Entry 5YMS (X-ray diffraction, 2.10 A resolution); this record covers chain A.

# Chain A
Protein: Outer capsid protein VP4
Organism: Human rotavirus A
UniProtKB: Q9Q2P6 (Q9Q2P6_9REOV); residues 1-160 here correspond to UniProt positions 64-223 (UniProt number = residue number + 63)
Chain sequence (161 residues; numbered 0 to 160; the number before each row is that of its first residue; numbering starts at 0):
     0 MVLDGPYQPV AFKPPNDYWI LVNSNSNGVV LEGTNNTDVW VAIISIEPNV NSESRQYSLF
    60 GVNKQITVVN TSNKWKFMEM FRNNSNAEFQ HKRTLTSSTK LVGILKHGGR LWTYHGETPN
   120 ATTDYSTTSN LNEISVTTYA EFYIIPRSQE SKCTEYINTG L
Sequence notes: initiating methionine (0)
Residues lining bound ligands: N-acetylglucosamine (NAG; 2-acetamido-2-deoxy-beta-D-glucopyranose): Leu-104, His-106, Trp-111, Thr-122, Arg-146, Glu-149
Reported in the primary citation:
  - binding site for 2-acetamido-2-deoxy-alpha-D-galactopyranose: Gly-107, Arg-109
  - binding site for N-acetylglucosamine: Trp-18, Leu-104, His-106, Trp-111, Thr-122, Arg-146 to Glu-149
  - binding site for beta-D-galactopyranose: Gly-107

# Summary
Bound to chain A: N-acetylglucosamine. The paper reports a binding site for N-acetylglucosamine at Trp-18,
Leu-104 and His-106 among others; a binding site for 2-acetamido-2-deoxy-alpha-D-galactopyranose at Gly-107
and Arg-109.
Chain A is Outer capsid protein VP4 (Human rotavirus A); the structure, Structural basis of glycan specificity
and identification of a novel glycan binding cavity in human P[19] ..., was determined by X-ray diffraction
(same publication as 5YMU and 5YMT).
